PDB entry 9ITN | electron microscopy, 3.48 A resolution | chains Q and T of the 16 polymer chains in the assembly

== Chain Q ==
Molecule: ATP synthase subunit c
Source organism: Chloroflexus aurantiacus J-10-fl
UniProtKB: A9WGS9 (ATPL_CHLAA); numbering as in UniProt (aligned over 1-76)
Amino-acid sequence (76 residues; row label = number of the first residue in the row):
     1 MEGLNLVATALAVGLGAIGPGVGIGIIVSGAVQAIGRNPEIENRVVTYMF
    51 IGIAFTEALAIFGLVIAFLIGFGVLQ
Not modelled in the structure: 73-76
Swiss-Prot annotation at these positions:
  - site: E57 (Reversibly protonated during proton transport)

== Chain T ==
Molecule: ATP synthase subunit a
Source organism: Chloroflexus aurantiacus J-10-fl
UniProtKB: A9WGT0 (A9WGT0_CHLAA); residue numbers follow UniProt; this construct covers 1-312
Amino-acid sequence (312 residues; numbered 1 to 312; the number before each row is that of its first residue):
     1 MSTRTRNILIIVGALIISIASRFFLYTGPPHVEVAAEVIFDGIPGFPITN
    51 SFVVAIIIDIFVIALAVAATRNLQMVPRGLQNVMEFILESLYNLFRNINA
   101 KYVATAFPLVATIFLFVLFGNWFGLLPGVGSIGVCHEKKEEHAVVDERLA
   151 LAAPAAPLSSVAAAEGEEIHDTCAAQGKKLVPLFRAPAADLNFTFAIAVI
   201 SFVFIEYWGFRALGPGYLKKFFNTNGIMSFVGIIEFISELVKPFALAFRL
   251 FGNIFAGEVLLVVMAFLVPLLLPLPFYGFEVFVGFIQALIFALLTYAFLN
   301 IAVTGHDEEHAH
Not modelled in the structure: 1-18, 137-156, 305-312
Disulfides: C135-C173

== How chain Q and chain T interact ==
Contacting residue pairs (16):
  R44(Q) with N97(T), hydrogen bond (side chain-backbone)
  F50(Q) with I286(T), hydrophobic
  I51(Q) with I290(T), hydrophobic; L293(T), hydrophobic
  A54(Q) with I290(T), hydrophobic
  F55(Q) with R249(T); L294(T), hydrophobic
  E57(Q) with N253(T)
  A58(Q) with R249(T)
  I61(Q) with G252(T); N253(T)
  F62(Q) with A245(T); F248(T); R249(T)
  F68(Q) with V259(T), hydrophobic
  F72(Q) with V34(T), hydrophobic
Other interface residues (no listed pair), chain Q (15 interface residues in all): N43, Y48, L64, V65
Other interface residues (no listed pair), chain T (18 interface residues in all): V32, I98, F251, F255, A256, F298

== Overview ==
Chain Q and chain T form an interface of 15 and 18 residues respectively; the contacts include 1 hydrogen
bond. The hydrogen-bonded pair is R44(Q)-N97(T).
Chain Q is ATP synthase subunit c and chain T is ATP synthase subunit a, both from Chloroflexus aurantiacus
J-10-fl; the structure, Chloroflexus aurantiacus ATP synthase, state 1, focused refinement of FO and
peripheral stalk, was determined by electron microscopy, deposited together with 9ITJ, 9ITK, 9ITL, 9ITM, 9ITO,
9ITP and 11 further entries.
